Entry 8P0Q (X-ray diffraction, 2.80 A resolution); this record covers chains A and C.

# Chain A
Protein: Adhesin
Source organism: Aggregatibacter aphrophilus
Reference sequence: A0A3M6PNT1 (A0A3M6PNT1_AGGAP); numbering as in UniProt (aligned over 1-621)
Amino-acid sequence (621 residues; each row starts with the number of its first residue):
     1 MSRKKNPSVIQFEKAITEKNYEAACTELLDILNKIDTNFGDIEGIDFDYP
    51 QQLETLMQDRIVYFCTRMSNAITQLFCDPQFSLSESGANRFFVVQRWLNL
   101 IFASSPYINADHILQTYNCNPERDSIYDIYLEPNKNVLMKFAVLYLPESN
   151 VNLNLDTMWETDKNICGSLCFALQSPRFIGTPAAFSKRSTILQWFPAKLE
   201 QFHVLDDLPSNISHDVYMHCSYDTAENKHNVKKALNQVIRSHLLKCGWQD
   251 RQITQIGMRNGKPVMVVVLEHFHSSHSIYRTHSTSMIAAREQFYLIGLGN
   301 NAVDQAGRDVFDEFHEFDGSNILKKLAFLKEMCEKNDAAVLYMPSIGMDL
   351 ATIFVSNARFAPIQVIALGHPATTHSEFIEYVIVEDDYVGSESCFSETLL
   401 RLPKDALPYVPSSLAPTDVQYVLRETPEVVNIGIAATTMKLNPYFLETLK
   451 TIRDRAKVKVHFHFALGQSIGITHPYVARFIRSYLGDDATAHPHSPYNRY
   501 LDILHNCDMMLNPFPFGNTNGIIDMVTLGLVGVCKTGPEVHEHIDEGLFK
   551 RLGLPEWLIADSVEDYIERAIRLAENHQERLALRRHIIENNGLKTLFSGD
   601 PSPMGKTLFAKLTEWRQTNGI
Unresolved in the structure: 620-621
Differences from the reference sequence: conflict R3 (Glu in A0A3M6PNT1)
Ligand contacts: UDP (uridine-5'-diphosphate): S277, R280, T437, K440, L466, G467, P493, H494, S495, Y497, Y500, G517, N518, T519, N520, G521, D524
Reported in the primary citation:
  - binding site for UDP: S277, R280, T437, K440, H494, S495, Y500, T519, N520, G521, D524
  - mutagenesis - R177A, R177A/H214A/D215A, D215A: abolished catalytic activity with Phe-gly-asn-trp-thr-thr (chain C)
  - mutagenesis - H214A (11-fold): decreased catalytic activity with Phe-gly-asn-trp-thr-thr (chain C)
  - specificity-determining residues: R177, D215

# Chain C
Protein: Phe-gly-asn-trp-thr-thr
Amino-acid sequence (6 residues; each row starts with the number of its first residue):
     1 FGNWTT
Ligand contacts: UDP (uridine-5'-diphosphate): F1, G2, N3

# Chain A / chain C interface
Residue-residue contacts - 27 pairs, chain A then chain C:
  F39(A) - T5(C)
  R177(A) - T5(C)  hydrogen bond
  R177(A) - T6(C)  hydrogen bond (side chain-backbone)
  H214(A) - T5(C)
  H214(A) - T6(C)  hydrogen bond
  D215(A) - T5(C)  hydrogen bond
  M218(A) - T5(C)
  H219(A) - T5(C)
  H271(A) - F1(C)
  H271(A) - W4(C)
  H271(A) - T6(C)
  H273(A) - F1(C)
  S275(A) - F1(C)
  H276(A) - F1(C)
  H276(A) - G2(C)  hydrogen bond (side chain-backbone)
  S277(A) - F1(C)  hydrogen bond (backbone-backbone)
  S277(A) - G2(C)
  I278(A) - N3(C)
  M348(A) - N3(C)
  M348(A) - W4(C)
  M348(A) - T5(C)
  M348(A) - T6(C)  hydrogen bond (backbone-backbone)
  G369(A) - N3(C)  hydrogen bond (backbone-side chain)
  M439(A) - N3(C)
  M439(A) - W4(C)  hydrophobic
  Q468(A) - W4(C)
  H494(A) - W4(C)
Interface residues without a listed pair, chain A (21 interface residues in all): R96, G347, D349, T437
The authors on this interface:
  - specific contacts: R177(A)-T5(C), R177(A)-T6(C), H214(A)-T6(C), D215(A)-T5(C), S277(A)-F1(C) (backbone contact), G369(A)-N3(C), Q468(A)-W4(C)

# Summary
21 residues of chain A face 6 of chain C across their interface, with 8 hydrogen bonds. Among the polar pairs
are R177(A)-T5(C), R177(A)-T6(C) and H214(A)-T6(C). The authors report contacts between R177(A) and T5(C),
R177(A) and T6(C) and H214(A) and T6(C) among others; a backbone contact between S277(A) and F1(C). The paper
reports a binding site for UDP at S277(A), R280(A) and T437(A) among others; R177A, R177A/H214A/D215A and
D215A of chain A abolish catalytic activity with Phe-gly-asn-trp-thr-thr (chain C).
Chain A is Adhesin (Aggregatibacter aphrophilus) and chain C is Phe-gly-asn-trp-thr-thr; the structure,
Crystal structure of AaNGT complexed to UDP and a peptide, was determined by X-ray diffraction, deposited
together with 8P0O and 8P0P.
